6KQM - chains D and F of the 9 polymer chains in the assembly; structure by X-ray diffraction, 3.20 A resolution.

== Chain D ==
Protein: DNA-directed RNA polymerase subunit beta'
Organism: Thermus thermophilus (strain HB8 / ATCC 27634 / DSM 579)
Notes: EC 2.7.7.6
UniProtKB: Q8RQE8 (RPOC_THET8); numbering as in UniProt (aligned over 1-1524)
Amino-acid sequence (1524 residues; row label = number of the first residue in the row):
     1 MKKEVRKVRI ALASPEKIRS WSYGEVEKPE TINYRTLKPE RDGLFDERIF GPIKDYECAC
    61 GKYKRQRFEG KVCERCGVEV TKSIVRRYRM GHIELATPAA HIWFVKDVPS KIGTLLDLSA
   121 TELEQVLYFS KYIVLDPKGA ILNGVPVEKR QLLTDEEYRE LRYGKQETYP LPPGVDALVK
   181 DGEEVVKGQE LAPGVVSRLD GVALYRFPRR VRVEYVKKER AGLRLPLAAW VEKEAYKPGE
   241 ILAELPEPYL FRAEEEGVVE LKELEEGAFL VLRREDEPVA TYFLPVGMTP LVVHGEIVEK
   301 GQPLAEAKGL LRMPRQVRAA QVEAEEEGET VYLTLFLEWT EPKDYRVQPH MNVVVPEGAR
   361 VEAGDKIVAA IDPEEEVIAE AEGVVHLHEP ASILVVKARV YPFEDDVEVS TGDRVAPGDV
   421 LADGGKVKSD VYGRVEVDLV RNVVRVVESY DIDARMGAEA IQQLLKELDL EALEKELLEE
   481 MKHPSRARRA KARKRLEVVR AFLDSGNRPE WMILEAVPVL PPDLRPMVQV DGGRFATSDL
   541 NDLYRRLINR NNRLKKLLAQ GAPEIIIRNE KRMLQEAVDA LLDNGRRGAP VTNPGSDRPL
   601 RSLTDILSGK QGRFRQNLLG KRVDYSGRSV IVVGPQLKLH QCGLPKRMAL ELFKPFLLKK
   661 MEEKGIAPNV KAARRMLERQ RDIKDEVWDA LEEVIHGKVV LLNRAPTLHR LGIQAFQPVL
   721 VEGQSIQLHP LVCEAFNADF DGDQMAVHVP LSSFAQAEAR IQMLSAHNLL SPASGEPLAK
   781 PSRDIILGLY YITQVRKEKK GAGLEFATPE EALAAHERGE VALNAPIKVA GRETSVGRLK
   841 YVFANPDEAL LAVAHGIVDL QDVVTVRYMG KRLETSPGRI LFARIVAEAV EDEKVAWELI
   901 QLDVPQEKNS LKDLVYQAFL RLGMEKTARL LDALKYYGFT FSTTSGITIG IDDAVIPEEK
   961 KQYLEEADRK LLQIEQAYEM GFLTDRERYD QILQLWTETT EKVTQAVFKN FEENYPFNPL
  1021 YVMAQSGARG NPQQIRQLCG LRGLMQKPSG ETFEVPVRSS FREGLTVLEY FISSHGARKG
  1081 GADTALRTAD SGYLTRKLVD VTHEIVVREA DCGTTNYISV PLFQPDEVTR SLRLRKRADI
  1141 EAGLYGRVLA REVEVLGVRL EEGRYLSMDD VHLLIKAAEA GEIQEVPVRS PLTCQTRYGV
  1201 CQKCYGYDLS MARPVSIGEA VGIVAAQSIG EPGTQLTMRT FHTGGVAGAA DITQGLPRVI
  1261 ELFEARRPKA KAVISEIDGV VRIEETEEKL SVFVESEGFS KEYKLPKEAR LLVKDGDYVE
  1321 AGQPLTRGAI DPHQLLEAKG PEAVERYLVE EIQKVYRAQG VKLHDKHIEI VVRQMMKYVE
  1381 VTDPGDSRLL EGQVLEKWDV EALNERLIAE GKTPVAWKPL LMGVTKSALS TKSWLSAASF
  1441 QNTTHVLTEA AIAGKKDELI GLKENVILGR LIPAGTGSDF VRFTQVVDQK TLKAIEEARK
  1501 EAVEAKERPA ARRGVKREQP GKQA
Unresolved in the structure: 1-2, 1238-1251, 1503-1524
Bound ions: Zn2+ site 1: Cys60, Cys73, Cys76; Mg2+ site 1: Asp739, Asp741, Asp743 (shared with 1 residue of chain I); Mg2+ site 2 near Lys840 (its only coordinating residue here); Zn2+ site 2: Cys1112, Cys1194, Cys1201, Cys1204

== Chain F ==
Protein: RNA polymerase sigma factor SigA
Organism: Thermus thermophilus (strain HB8 / ATCC 27634 / DSM 579)
UniProtKB: Q5SKW1 (Q5SKW1_THET8); numbering as in UniProt (aligned over 1-423)
Amino-acid sequence (443 residues; each row starts with the number of its first residue; numbers below 1 keep their minus sign (Met-19 is residue -19)):
   -19 MGSSHHHHHH SSGLVPRGSH MKKSKRKNAQ AQEAQETEVL VQEEAEELPE FPEGEPDPDL
    41 EDPDLTLEDD LLDLPEEGEG LDLEEEEEDL PIPKISTSDP VRQYLHEIGQ VPLLTLEEEV
   101 ELARKVEEGM EAIKKLSEIT GLDPDLIREV VRAKILGSAR VRHIPGLKET LDPKTVEEID
   161 QKLKSLPKEH KRYLHIAREG EAARQHLIEA NLRLVVSIAK KYTGRGLSFL DLIQEGNQGL
   221 IRAVEKFEYK RRFKFSTYAT WWIRQAINRA IADQARTIRI PVHMVETINK LSRTARQLQQ
   281 ELGREPTYEE IAEAMGPGWD AKRVEETLKI AQEPVSLETP IGDEKDSFYG DFIPDEHLPS
   341 PVDAATQSLL SEELEKALSK LSEREAMVLK LRKGLIDGRE HTLEEVGAFF GVTRERIRQI
   401 ENKALRKLKY HESRTRKLRD FLD
Unresolved in the structure: -19 to 77
Sequence notes: initiating methionine (-19); expression tag (-18 to 0)
Bound ions: Mg2+: Ala292, Gly296, Trp299

== How chain D and chain F interact ==
Contacting residue pairs (136):
  Glu30(D) - Arg259(F)
  Thr31(D) - Thr257(F)  hydrogen bond (side chain-backbone)
  Thr31(D) - Ile258(F)
  Ile32(D) - Ile258(F)
  Tyr34(D) - Ile258(F)  hydrophobic
  Tyr34(D) - Arg259(F)
  Tyr34(D) - Pro261(F)
  Tyr34(D) - Met264(F)
  Tyr34(D) - Ile310(F)  hydrophobic
  Ile53(D) - His337(F)
  Arg65(D) - Gly378(F)  hydrogen bond (side chain-backbone)
  Arg67(D) - Asp377(F)
  Arg67(D) - Arg379(F)
  Ser83(D) - His337(F)  hydrogen bond
  Tyr128(D) - Gln83(F)
  Phe129(D) - Gln83(F)
  Phe129(D) - Glu87(F)
  Ser130(D) - Gln83(F)
  Glu156(D) - Gln90(F)
  Arg159(D) - Gln90(F)
  Arg206(D) - Glu101(F)  salt bridge
  Phe207(D) - Glu97(F)
  Phe207(D) - Glu98(F)
  Phe207(D) - Glu101(F)
  Arg209(D) - Glu97(F)  salt bridge
  Pro349(D) - Glu97(F)
  His350(D) - Val100(F)
  His350(D) - Arg232(F)  hydrogen bond
  Asn352(D) - Arg104(F)
  Ile371(D) - Tyr229(F)  hydrophobic
  Ile371(D) - Lys230(F)
  Ile371(D) - Arg232(F)
  Asp372(D) - Arg232(F)  salt bridge
  Ala391(D) - Glu97(F)
  Asp406(D) - Lys171(F)  salt bridge
  Val407(D) - Lys171(F)  hydrogen bond (backbone-side chain)
  Val407(D) - His175(F)
  Glu408(D) - Lys164(F)
  Glu408(D) - Lys171(F)  salt bridge
  Val409(D) - Lys164(F)
  Val409(D) - His175(F)
  Ser410(D) - Lys164(F)
  Ser410(D) - Leu174(F)
  Ser410(D) - His175(F)
  Ser410(D) - Arg178(F)
  Thr411(D) - Ile135(F)
  Thr411(D) - Arg178(F)  hydrogen bond (backbone-side chain)
  Asp413(D) - Lys164(F)  salt bridge
  Asp413(D) - Arg178(F)  salt bridge
  Arg434(D) - Ile135(F)  hydrogen bond (side chain-backbone)
  Val437(D) - His175(F)
  Leu439(D) - Arg172(F)
  Pro526(D) - Leu317(F)
  Val530(D) - Tyr329(F)
  Arg534(D) - Gln312(F)  hydrogen bond
  Arg534(D) - Glu313(F)  hydrogen bond (side chain-backbone)
  Phe535(D) - Pro314(F)
  Phe535(D) - Val315(F)  hydrogen bond (backbone-backbone)
  Ala536(D) - Val315(F)
  Ala536(D) - Leu317(F)  hydrophobic
  Thr537(D) - Val315(F)  hydrogen bond (backbone-backbone)
  Thr537(D) - Ser316(F)
  Thr537(D) - Leu317(F)  hydrogen bond (backbone-backbone)
  Ser538(D) - Leu317(F)
  Ser538(D) - Glu318(F)  hydrogen bond
  Asp539(D) - Ser316(F)  hydrogen bond
  Asp539(D) - Glu318(F)  hydrogen bond (backbone-side chain)
  Asp542(D) - Thr257(F)  hydrogen bond
  Arg545(D) - Gln254(F)  hydrogen bond (side chain-backbone)
  Arg545(D) - Arg256(F)
  Arg545(D) - Thr257(F)  hydrogen bond
  Asn549(D) - Gln254(F)  hydrogen bond
  Arg550(D) - Asp211(F)  salt bridge
  Arg553(D) - Asp211(F)  salt bridge
  Arg553(D) - Gln214(F)
  Arg553(D) - Glu215(F)  salt bridge
  Arg553(D) - Gln254(F)
  Lys555(D) - Arg142(F)  hydrogen bond (backbone-side chain)
  Lys556(D) - Gln218(F)
  Leu557(D) - Gln214(F)
  Leu557(D) - Gln218(F)
  Leu558(D) - Arg142(F)
  Ala559(D) - Glu129(F)
  Ala559(D) - Arg142(F)
  Ala559(D) - Ile144(F)
  Gln560(D) - Arg132(F)
  Gln560(D) - Arg184(F)  hydrogen bond (backbone-side chain)
  Gln560(D) - Arg222(F)  hydrogen bond
  Gly561(D) - Arg132(F)
  Gly561(D) - Arg140(F)
  Gly561(D) - Arg184(F)
  Gly561(D) - Gln185(F)
  Ala562(D) - Arg140(F)  hydrogen bond (backbone-side chain)
  Ala562(D) - Ile221(F)  hydrophobic
  Pro563(D) - Arg140(F)
  Pro563(D) - Gln185(F)
  Pro563(D) - Ile188(F)  hydrophobic
  Pro563(D) - Glu189(F)
  Glu564(D) - Arg140(F)  salt bridge
  Glu564(D) - Glu189(F)
  Ile565(D) - Glu87(F)
  Ile565(D) - Ile88(F)  hydrophobic
  Ile565(D) - Val91(F)  hydrophobic
  Ile565(D) - Glu189(F)
  Ile566(D) - Ile188(F)  hydrophobic
  Ile566(D) - Leu192(F)  hydrophobic
  Ile566(D) - Gln214(F)  hydrogen bond (backbone-side chain)
  Ile566(D) - Asn217(F)
  Ile567(D) - Arg140(F)
  Arg568(D) - Glu87(F)  salt bridge
  Asn569(D) - Tyr84(F)
  Asn569(D) - Gln214(F)  hydrogen bond
  Glu570(D) - Gln214(F)  hydrogen bond
  Arg572(D) - Pro80(F)  hydrogen bond (side chain-backbone)
  Arg572(D) - Gln83(F)  hydrogen bond
  Arg572(D) - Tyr84(F)
  Arg572(D) - Glu87(F)  salt bridge
  Met573(D) - Leu210(F)  hydrophobic
  Met573(D) - Asp211(F)
  Met573(D) - Gln214(F)
  Glu576(D) - Pro80(F)
  Arg598(D) - Ser316(F)  hydrogen bond
  Arg598(D) - Glu318(F)
  Arg598(D) - Pro320(F)
  Arg601(D) - Glu318(F)
  Arg601(D) - Phe328(F)
  Lys610(D) - Lys325(F)
  Gln611(D) - Lys325(F)
  Asn669(D) - Asp420(F)  hydrogen bond
  Lys671(D) - Asp420(F)
  Lys671(D) - Phe421(F)
  Lys671(D) - Asp423(F)  salt bridge
  Ala672(D) - Asp420(F)
  Arg674(D) - Val342(F)
  Arg674(D) - Thr346(F)
  Arg675(D) - Asp420(F)  salt bridge
Interface residues without a listed pair, chain D (83 interface residues in all): Arg35, Ile84, Asp155, Glu375, Gly412, Met527, Gly532, Gly533, Pro594, Val670
Interface residues without a listed pair, chain F (87 interface residues in all): Leu96, Lys134, Leu136, Pro145, Leu166, Lys168, Ile176, Glu179, Gly206, Ser208, Ile213, Ile260, Lys309, Asp326, Ile333, Leu338, Leu349, Gly374, Glu380

== In short ==
83 residues of chain D and 87 residues of chain F are in contact, with 30 hydrogen bonds and 15 salt bridges.
Among the polar pairs are Arg206(D)-Glu101(F), Arg209(D)-Glu97(F) and Asp372(D)-Arg232(F). Cys60(D), Cys73(D)
and Cys76(D) coordinate Zn2+ site 1.
Chain D is DNA-directed RNA polymerase subunit beta' and chain F is RNA polymerase sigma factor SigA, both
from Thermus thermophilus (strain HB8 / ATCC 27634 / DSM 579); the structure, Thermus thermophilus initial
transcription complex comprising sigma A and 5'-triphosphate RNA of 5 nt, was determined by X-ray diffraction,
deposited together with 6KQD, 6KQE, 6KQF, 6KQG, 6KQH, 6KQL and 6 further entries.
